PDB entry 6MG2 | X-ray diffraction, 1.93 A resolution | chains A and D of the 4 polymer chains in the assembly

== Chain A ==
Name: CCAAT/enhancer-binding protein beta
Source organism: Homo sapiens
UniProt: P17676 (CEBPB_HUMAN), isoform P17676-2; residues 269-344 here correspond to UniProt positions 246-321 (UniProt number = residue number - 23)
Sequence (78 residues; row label = number of the first residue in the row):
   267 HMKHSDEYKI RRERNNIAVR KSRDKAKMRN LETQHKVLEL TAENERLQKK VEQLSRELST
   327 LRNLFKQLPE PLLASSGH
Unresolved in the structure: 267, 333-344
Construct notes: expression tag (267-268)
UniProt features mapped onto this chain:
  - region: Leu-320, Leu-327 (Leucine-zipper)
What the authors report for this chain:
  - mutagenesis - V285A: decreased binding to unmodified oligo
  - mutagenesis - V285A (7-fold): increased binding to 5mC

== Chain D ==
Molecule: 16-bp methylated oligonucleotide
Sequence (16 nucleotides; row label = number of the first residue in the row):
   101 TATATTGCGC AATATA
Modified positions: 5CM (5-methyl-2'-deoxy-cytidine-5'-monophosphate) at position 108; 5CM (5-methyl-2'-deoxy-cytidine-5'-monophosphate) at position 110

== Chain A / chain D interface ==
Pairs across the interface (12):
  Arg-280(A) / DA102(D)  salt bridge to the phosphate
  Arg-280(A) / DT103(D)  phosphate contact
  Asn-281(A) / DA104(D)  base contact
  Asn-281(A) / DT105(D)  hydrogen bond to the base
  Ala-284(A) / DA104(D)  phosphate contact
  Ala-284(A) / DT105(D)  base contact
  Val-285(A) / DT105(D)  base contact
  Val-285(A) / DT106(D)  base contact
  Lys-287(A) / DA104(D)  salt bridge to the phosphate
  Ser-288(A) / DT105(D)  hydrogen bond to the phosphate
  Arg-289(A) / DG107(D)  hydrogen bond to the base
  Arg-289(A) / 5CM_108(D)  base contact
Also at the interface, not in a pair above, chain A (8 interface residues in all): Lys-291

== Summary ==
8 residues of chain A and 7 residues of chain D are in contact, with 3 hydrogen bonds and 2 salt bridges.
Polar contacts include Asn-281(A)/DT105(D), Arg-289(A)/DG107(D) and Ser-288(A)/DT105(D). From the paper: V285A
of chain A reduces binding to unmodified oligo; V285A of chain A increases binding to 5mC.
Here chain A is CCAAT/enhancer-binding protein beta (Homo sapiens) and chain D is 16-bp methylated
oligonucleotide. Entry 6MG2 (C-terminal bZIP domain of human C/EBPbeta with 16bp Methylated Oligonucleotide
Containing Consensus Recognition Sequence-C2221 Crystal Form) was determined by X-ray diffraction together
with 6MG1 and 6MG3 from the same study.
